PDB entry 6EQ2 | X-ray diffraction, 1.80 A resolution | chain A

Chain A:
Protein: 7,8-dihydro-8-oxoguanine triphosphatase
Source organism: Homo sapiens
Notes: EC 3.6.1.55, 3.6.1.56
UniProtKB: P36639 (8ODP_HUMAN); residues 1-156 here correspond to UniProt positions 42-197 (UniProt number = residue number + 41)
Amino-acid sequence (182 residues; row label = number of the first residue in the row; numbers below 1 keep their minus sign (Met-25 is residue -25)):
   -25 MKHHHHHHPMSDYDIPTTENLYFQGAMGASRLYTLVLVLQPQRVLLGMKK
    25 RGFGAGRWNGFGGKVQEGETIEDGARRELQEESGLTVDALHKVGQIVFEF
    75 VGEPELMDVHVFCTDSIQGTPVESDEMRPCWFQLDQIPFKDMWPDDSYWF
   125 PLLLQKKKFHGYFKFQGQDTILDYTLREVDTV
Unresolved in the structure: -25 to 2
Sequence notes: initiating methionine (-25); expression tag (-24 to 0)
Ligand contacts: BU8 (1H-imidazo[4,5-b]pyridin-2-amine): Leu9, Phe27, Asn33, Phe72, Phe74, Met81, Trp117, Asp119, Asp120, Trp123, Phe139
From the paper describing this entry:
  - binding site for BU8: Asn33
  - conformationally variable residues (side-chain flip): Asn33, Asp120

In short:
Ligands of chain A: compound BU8. The paper reports a binding site for BU8 at Asn33; conformational
variability at Asn33 and Asp120.
Chain A is 7,8-dihydro-8-oxoguanine triphosphatase (Homo sapiens); the structure, MTH1 in complex with
fragment 6, was determined by X-ray diffraction (same publication as 6EQ3, 6EQ4, 6EQ5, 6EQ6 and 6EQ7).
